PDB entry 6ZTX | X-ray diffraction, 1.30 A resolution | chains A and C of the 4 polymer chains in the assembly

[Chain A (and C)]
Protein: Catalase HPII
From: Escherichia coli K12
Notes: EC 1.11.1.6; engineered mutation(s): R37S, S99D, K372N, R521S; chain C of this document is another copy of the same molecule, construct and numbering; everything in this record applies to it too
UniProt: P21179 (CATE_ECOLI); numbering as in UniProt (aligned over 1-753)
Amino-acid sequence (753 residues; each row starts with the number of its first residue):
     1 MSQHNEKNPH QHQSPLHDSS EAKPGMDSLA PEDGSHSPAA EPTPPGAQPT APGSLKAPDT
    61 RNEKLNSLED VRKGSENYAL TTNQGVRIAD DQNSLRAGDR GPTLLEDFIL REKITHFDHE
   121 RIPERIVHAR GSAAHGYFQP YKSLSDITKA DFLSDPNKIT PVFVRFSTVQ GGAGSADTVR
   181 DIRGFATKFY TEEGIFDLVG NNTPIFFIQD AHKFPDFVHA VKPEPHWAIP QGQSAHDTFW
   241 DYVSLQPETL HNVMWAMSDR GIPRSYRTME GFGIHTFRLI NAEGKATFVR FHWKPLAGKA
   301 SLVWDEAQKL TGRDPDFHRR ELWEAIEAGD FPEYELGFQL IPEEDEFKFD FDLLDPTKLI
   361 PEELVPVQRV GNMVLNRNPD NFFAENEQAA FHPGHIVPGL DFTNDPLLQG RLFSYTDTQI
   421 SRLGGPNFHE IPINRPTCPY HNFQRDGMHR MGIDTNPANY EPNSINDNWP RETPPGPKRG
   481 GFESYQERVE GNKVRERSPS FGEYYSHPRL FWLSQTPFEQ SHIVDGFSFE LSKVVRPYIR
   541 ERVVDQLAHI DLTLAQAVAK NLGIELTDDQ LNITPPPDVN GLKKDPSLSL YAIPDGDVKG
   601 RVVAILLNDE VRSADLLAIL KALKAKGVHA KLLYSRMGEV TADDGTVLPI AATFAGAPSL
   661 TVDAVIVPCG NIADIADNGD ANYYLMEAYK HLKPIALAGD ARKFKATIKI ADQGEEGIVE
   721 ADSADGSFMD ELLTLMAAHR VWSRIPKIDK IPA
Unresolved in the structure: 1-26
Construct notes: variant Ser37 (Arg in P21179), Asp99 (Ser in P21179), Asn372 (Lys in P21179), Ser521 (Arg in P21179)
Bound ions: cis-heme d hydroxychlorin gamma-spirolactone Fe near Tyr415 (its only coordinating residue here)
Small-molecule neighbours:
  - cis-heme d hydroxychlorin gamma-spirolactone (HDD), molecule 1: Ile114, Phe117, Asp118
  - cis-heme d hydroxychlorin gamma-spirolactone (HDD), molecule 2: Arg125, Ile126, Val127, His128, Arg165, Ser167, Gly184, Phe185, Ala186, Val199, Gly200, Asn201, Phe206, Ala211, Phe214, Ile274, His275, Ala389, Phe391, Leu407, Gly410, Arg411, Ser414, Tyr415, Thr418, Gln419, Arg422

[Chain A / chain C interface]
Contacting residue pairs (274; chain A residue first):
  Asp27(A) with Arg471(C)
  Ser28(A) with Asp467(C), hydrogen bond; Arg471(C), hydrogen bond
  Leu29(A) with Pro462(C), hydrophobic; Asn463(C); Ser464(C); Asp467(C), hydrogen bond (backbone-side chain); Asn468(C)
  Ala30(A) with Ser464(C); Asp467(C), hydrogen bond (backbone-side chain)
  His36(A) with Ser464(C); Ile465(C)
  Pro52(A) with Thr455(C)
  Ser54(A) with Thr455(C)
  Leu55(A) with Thr455(C)
  Val71(A) with Met451(C); Gly452(C); Ile453(C), hydrogen bond (backbone-backbone)
  Arg72(A) with Ile453(C)
  Lys73(A) with Tyr440(C), hydrogen bond (side chain-backbone); Ile453(C), hydrogen bond (backbone-backbone); Asp454(C); Thr455(C), hydrogen bond (backbone-side chain)
  Gly74(A) with His441(C); Thr455(C)
  Ser75(A) with Asn456(C); Asn466(C), hydrogen bond; Trp469(C); Pro470(C)
  Glu76(A) with Asn466(C); Trp469(C)
  Asn77(A) with Trp469(C)
  Tyr78(A) with His441(C); Trp469(C); Pro470(C); Arg471(C), hydrogen bond (backbone-backbone)
  Ala79(A) with His441(C); Pro470(C); Arg471(C); Thr473(C)
  Leu80(A) with His441(C); Asn442(C); Phe443(C), hydrophobic; Pro470(C); Arg471(C), hydrogen bond (backbone-backbone); Glu472(C)
  Thr81(A) with Tyr440(C); His441(C), hydrogen bond (backbone-backbone); Asn442(C), hydrogen bond (backbone-side chain)
  Thr82(A) with Tyr440(C); Asn442(C)
  Asn83(A) with His429(C); Pro436(C); Tyr440(C); Asn442(C), hydrogen bond; Gln444(C), hydrogen bond
  Gln84(A) with Gly194(C); Ile195(C), hydrogen bond (backbone-backbone); His395(C); His429(C); Pro436(C)
  Gly85(A) with Glu193(C); Gly194(C); Pro439(C)
  Val86(A) with Glu193(C); Ile396(C); Phe482(C), hydrophobic
  Arg87(A) with Thr473(C), hydrogen bond; Arg479(C), hydrogen bond (side chain-backbone); Gly480(C); Gly481(C); Phe482(C), hydrogen bond (backbone-backbone)
  Ile88(A) with Glu472(C); Thr473(C), hydrogen bond (backbone-backbone)
  Ala89(A) with Glu472(C); Thr473(C); Pro475(C); Gly481(C); Phe482(C)
  Asp90(A) with Glu472(C)
  Asp91(A) with Glu461(C); Glu472(C), hydrogen bond (backbone-side chain)
  Gln92(A) with Glu461(C), hydrogen bond; Glu472(C), hydrogen bond
  Leu95(A) with Ser484(C)
  Ala97(A) with Val489(C), hydrophobic
  Pro102(A) with Lys493(C)
  Leu105(A) with Gln409(C); Phe413(C), hydrophobic
  Glu106(A) with Phe402(C); Gln409(C), hydrogen bond; Leu412(C)
  Phe108(A) with Gly394(C); Phe402(C), hydrophobic; Phe482(C), hydrophobic
  Arg111(A) with Leu412(C), hydrogen bond (side chain-backbone); Phe413(C)
  Glu112(A) with Gln444(C), hydrogen bond
  Lys113(A) with Gln444(C)
  Thr115(A) with Ile420(C)
  His116(A) with Pro426(C); Asn427(C), hydrogen bond; Gln444(C); Arg445(C), hydrogen bond (side chain-backbone); Asp446(C); Arg450(C)
  His119(A) with Ile420(C); Pro426(C); Gly447(C)
  Glu120(A) with Arg445(C); Asp446(C); Gly447(C), hydrogen bond (backbone-backbone)
  Ile122(A) with Met448(C), hydrophobic
  Pro123(A) with Met448(C)
  Glu193(A) with Gly85(C); Val86(C)
  Gly194(A) with Gln84(C); Gly85(C)
  Ile195(A) with Gln84(C), hydrogen bond (backbone-backbone)
  Asp380(A) with Ile453(C); Asp454(C); Thr455(C)
  Asn381(A) with Asp454(C)
  Phe383(A) with Asp446(C); Gly447(C); Arg450(C)
  Glu385(A) with Ile453(C)
  Gln388(A) with Gly447(C); His449(C); Arg450(C), hydrogen bond (side chain-backbone)
  Gly394(A) with Phe108(C)
  His395(A) with Gln84(C)
  Ile396(A) with Val86(C)
  Phe402(A) with Glu106(C); Phe108(C), hydrophobic
  Gln409(A) with Leu105(C); Glu106(C), hydrogen bond
  Leu412(A) with Glu106(C); Arg111(C), hydrogen bond (backbone-side chain)
  Phe413(A) with Arg111(C)
  Ile420(A) with Thr115(C); His119(C)
  Ser421(A) with Met448(C)
  Arg422(A) with Met448(C)
  Leu423(A) with Met448(C); His449(C)
  Gly424(A) with Met448(C), hydrogen bond (backbone-side chain); His449(C)
  Pro426(A) with His116(C); His119(C)
  Asn427(A) with His116(C), hydrogen bond; His449(C)
  His429(A) with Asn83(C); Gln84(C)
  Glu430(A) with Met451(C)
  Ile431(A) with His449(C)
  Pro432(A) with Met451(C)
  Pro436(A) with Asn83(C); Gln84(C)
  Pro439(A) with Gly85(C)
  Tyr440(A) with Lys73(C), hydrogen bond (backbone-side chain); Thr81(C); Thr82(C); Asn83(C)
  His441(A) with Gly74(C); Tyr78(C); Ala79(C); Leu80(C); Thr81(C), hydrogen bond (backbone-backbone)
  Asn442(A) with Leu80(C); Thr81(C), hydrogen bond (side chain-backbone); Thr82(C); Asn83(C), hydrogen bond
  Phe443(A) with Leu80(C), hydrophobic
  Gln444(A) with Asn83(C), hydrogen bond; Glu112(C), hydrogen bond; Lys113(C); His116(C)
  Arg445(A) with His116(C), hydrogen bond (backbone-side chain); Glu120(C)
  Asp446(A) with His116(C); Glu120(C); Phe383(C)
  Gly447(A) with His119(C); Glu120(C), hydrogen bond (backbone-backbone); Phe383(C); Gln388(C)
  Met448(A) with Ile122(C), hydrophobic; Pro123(C); Ser421(C); Arg422(C); Leu423(C); Gly424(C), hydrogen bond (side chain-backbone); His449(C)
  His449(A) with Gln388(C); Leu423(C); Gly424(C); Asn427(C); Ile431(C); Met448(C); His449(C); Met451(C)
  Arg450(A) with His116(C); Phe383(C); Gln388(C), hydrogen bond (backbone-side chain)
  Met451(A) with Val71(C); Glu430(C); Pro432(C); His449(C); Met451(C), hydrophobic
  Gly452(A) with Val71(C)
  Ile453(A) with Val71(C), hydrogen bond (backbone-backbone); Arg72(C); Lys73(C), hydrogen bond (backbone-backbone); Asp380(C); Glu385(C)
  Asp454(A) with Lys73(C); Asp380(C); Asn381(C)
  Thr455(A) with Pro52(C); Ser54(C); Leu55(C); Lys73(C), hydrogen bond (backbone-backbone); Gly74(C); Asp380(C)
  Asn456(A) with Ser75(C)
  Glu461(A) with Asp91(C); Gln92(C), hydrogen bond
  Pro462(A) with Leu29(C), hydrophobic
  Asn463(A) with Leu29(C)
  Ser464(A) with Leu29(C); Ala30(C); His36(C)
  Ile465(A) with His36(C)
  Asn466(A) with Ser75(C), hydrogen bond; Glu76(C)
  Asp467(A) with Ser28(C), hydrogen bond; Leu29(C), hydrogen bond (side chain-backbone); Ala30(C), hydrogen bond (side chain-backbone)
  Asn468(A) with Leu29(C)
  Trp469(A) with Ser75(C); Glu76(C); Asn77(C); Tyr78(C)
  Pro470(A) with Ser75(C); Tyr78(C); Ala79(C); Leu80(C)
  Arg471(A) with Asp27(C); Ser28(C); Tyr78(C), hydrogen bond (backbone-backbone); Ala79(C); Leu80(C), hydrogen bond (backbone-backbone)
  Glu472(A) with Leu80(C); Ile88(C); Ala89(C); Asp90(C); Asp91(C), hydrogen bond (side chain-backbone); Gln92(C), hydrogen bond
  Thr473(A) with Ala79(C); Arg87(C), hydrogen bond; Ile88(C), hydrogen bond (backbone-backbone); Ala89(C)
  Pro475(A) with Ala89(C)
  Arg479(A) with Arg87(C), hydrogen bond (backbone-side chain)
  Gly480(A) with Arg87(C)
  Gly481(A) with Arg87(C); Ala89(C)
  Phe482(A) with Val86(C), hydrophobic; Arg87(C), hydrogen bond (backbone-backbone); Ala89(C); Phe108(C), hydrophobic
  Ser484(A) with Leu95(C)
  Val489(A) with Ala97(C), hydrophobic
Other interface residues (no listed pair), chain A (126 interface residues in all): Leu68, Ile109, Arg121, Ala384, Val397, Pro398, Asp401, Asn404, Gly410, Thr416, Gly425, Phe428, Asn434, Cys438, Pro457, Lys493
Other interface residues (no listed pair), chain C (126 interface residues in all): Leu68, Pro102, Ile109, Arg121, Ala384, Val397, Pro398, Asp401, Asn404, Gly410, Thr416, Gly425, Phe428, Asn434, Cys438, Pro457

[Summary]
The chain A/chain C interface involves 126 residues from each chain; the contacts include 61 hydrogen bonds.
Among the polar pairs are Ser28(A)-Asp467(C), Ser28(A)-Arg471(C) and Leu29(A)-Asp467(C). Chain A binds
cis-heme d hydroxychlorin gamma-spirolactone.
Chain A and chain C are both Catalase HPII (Escherichia coli K12); the structure, Crystal Structure of
catalase HPII from Escherichia coli (serendipitously crystallized), was determined by X-ray diffraction (same
publication as 6ZTV and 6ZTW).
